PDB entry 5OPX | X-ray diffraction, 3.64 A resolution | chains B and I of the 28 polymer chains in the assembly

[Chain B (and I)]
Name: 60 kDa chaperonin
Source organism: Escherichia coli (strain K12)
Notes: fragment: GroEL; chain I of this document is another copy of the same molecule, construct and numbering; everything in this record applies to it too
UniProt: P0A6F5 (CH60_ECOLI); residues 1-548 here = UniProt positions 1-548
Sequence (548 residues; numbered 1 to 548; the number before each row is that of its first residue):
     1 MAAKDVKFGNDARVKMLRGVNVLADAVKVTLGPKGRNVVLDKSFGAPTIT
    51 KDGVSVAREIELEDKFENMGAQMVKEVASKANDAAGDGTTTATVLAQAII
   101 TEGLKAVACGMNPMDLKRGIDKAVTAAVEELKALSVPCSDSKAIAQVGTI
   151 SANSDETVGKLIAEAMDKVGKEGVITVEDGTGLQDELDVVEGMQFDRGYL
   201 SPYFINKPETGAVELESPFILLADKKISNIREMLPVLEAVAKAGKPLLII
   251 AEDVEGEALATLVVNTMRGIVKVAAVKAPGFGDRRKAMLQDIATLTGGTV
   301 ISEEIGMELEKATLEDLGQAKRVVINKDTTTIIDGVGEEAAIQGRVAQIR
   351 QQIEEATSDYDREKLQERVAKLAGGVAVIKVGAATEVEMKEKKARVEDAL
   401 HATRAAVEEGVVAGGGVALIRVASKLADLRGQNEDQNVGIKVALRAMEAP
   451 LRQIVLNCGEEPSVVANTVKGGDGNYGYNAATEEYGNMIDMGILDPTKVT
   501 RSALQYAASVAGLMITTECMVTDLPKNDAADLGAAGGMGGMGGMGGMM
Not modelled in the structure: 1, 191-192, 374-375, 526-548
Sequence notes: engineered mutation C109 (Ala in P0A6F5)
Metal / ion sites: K+: T30, K51, T90 (together with ADP); Mg2+: D87 (together with ADP)
Residues lining bound ligands: ADP / beryllium trifluoride: T30, L31, G32, P33, K51, D52, G53, G86, D87, G88, T89, T90, T91, I150, S154, D398, G414, G415, G416, I454, Y478, N479, A480, A481, M488, I493, D495
Reported in the primary citation:
  - mutagenesis - A109C: unchanged binding to non-native SP

[Interface between chain B and chain I]
Pairs across the interface (9):
  R452(B) with E461(I), salt bridge
  E461(B) with R452(I), salt bridge; S463(I), hydrogen bond
  S463(B) with E461(I), hydrogen bond; V464(I)
  V464(B) with S463(I); V464(I); N467(I)
  N467(B) with V464(I)

[Summary]
The chain B/chain I interface involves 5 residues from each chain, with 2 hydrogen bonds and 2 salt bridges.
Among the polar pairs are R452(B)-E461(I) and E461(B)-S463(I). Ligands of chain B: ADP / beryllium
trifluoride. From the paper: A109C of chain B leaves binding to non-native SP unchanged.
Chain B and chain I are both 60 kDa chaperonin (Escherichia coli (strain K12)); the structure, Crystal
structure of the GroEL mutant A109C in complex with GroES and ADP BeF2, was determined by X-ray diffraction,
deposited together with 5OPW.
